Entry 8XOH (electron microscopy, 3.20 A resolution); this record covers chains B and G of the 5 polymer chains in the assembly.

Chain B:
Name: Guanine nucleotide-binding protein G(I)/G(S)/G(T) subunit beta-1
Organism: Homo sapiens
UniProt: P62873 (GBB1_HUMAN); residues 2-340 here = UniProt positions 2-340
Amino-acid sequence (351 residues; row label = number of the first residue in the row; numbers below 1 keep their minus sign (Met-10 is residue -10)):
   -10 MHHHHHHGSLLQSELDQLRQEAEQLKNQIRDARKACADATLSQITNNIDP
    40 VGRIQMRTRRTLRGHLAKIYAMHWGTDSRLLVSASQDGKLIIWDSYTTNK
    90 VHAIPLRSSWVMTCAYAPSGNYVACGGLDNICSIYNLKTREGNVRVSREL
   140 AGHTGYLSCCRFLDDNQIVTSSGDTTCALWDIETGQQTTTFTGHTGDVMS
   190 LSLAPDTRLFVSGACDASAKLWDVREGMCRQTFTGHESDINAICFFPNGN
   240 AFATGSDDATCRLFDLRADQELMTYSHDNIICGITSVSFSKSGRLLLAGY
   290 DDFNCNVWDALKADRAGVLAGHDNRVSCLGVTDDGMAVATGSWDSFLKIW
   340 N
Disordered / not traced: -10 to 2
Sequence notes: initiating methionine (-10); expression tag (-9 to 1)
Swiss-Prot annotation at these positions:
  - modified residue: Ser2 (N-acetylserine), His266 (Phosphohistidine)
  - natural variant: Leu30 (L30F: In MRD42; uncertain significance), Arg52 (R52G: In MRD42), Gly64 (G64V: In MRD42), Asp76 (D76E: In MRD42; D76G: In MRD42), Gly77 (G77S: In MRD42), Lys78 (K78R: In MRD42), Ile80 (I80N: In MRD42; I80T: In MRD42), His91 (H91R: In MRD42; uncertain significance), Ala92 (A92T: In MRD42), Pro94 (P94S: In MRD42), Leu95 (L95P: In MRD42), Arg96 (R96L: In MRD42), 5 further natural variant entries in UniProt

Chain G:
Name: Guanine nucleotide-binding protein G(I)/G(S)/G(O) subunit gamma-2
Organism: Homo sapiens
UniProt: P59768 (GBG2_HUMAN); residues 1-71 here = UniProt positions 1-71
Amino-acid sequence (71 residues; row label = number of the first residue in the row):
     1 MASNNTASIAQARKLVEQLKMEANIDRIKVSKAAADLMAYCEAHAKEDPL
    51 LTPVPASENPFREKKFFCAIL
Disordered / not traced: 1-5, 63-71
Swiss-Prot annotation at these positions:
  - modified residue: Ala2 (N-acetylalanine), Cys68 (Cysteine methyl ester)
  - lipidation: Cys68 (S-geranylgeranyl cysteine)

How chain B and chain G interact:
Contacting residue pairs (94):
  Leu4(B) with Ser8(G); Ile9(G)
  Leu7(B) with Ile9(G); Ala12(G), hydrophobic; Arg13(G); Val16(G)
  Glu10(B) with Val16(G)
  Ala11(B) with Leu19(G)
  Leu14(B) with Val16(G); Leu19(G), hydrophobic; Lys20(G)
  Lys15(B) with Leu19(G)
  Gln17(B) with Ala23(G)
  Ile18(B) with Leu19(G); Glu22(G); Ala23(G), hydrophobic; Arg27(G)
  Ala21(B) with Arg27(G)
  Arg22(B) with Glu22(G), salt bridge
  Ala24(B) with Lys29(G)
  Cys25(B) with Arg27(G); Ile28(G); Lys29(G); Val30(G), hydrogen bond (backbone-backbone)
  Ala26(B) with Val30(G), hydrophobic
  Asp27(B) with Lys29(G); Ser31(G)
  Ala28(B) with Val30(G)
  Leu30(B) with Ala34(G), hydrophobic
  Ile33(B) with Ser31(G); Ala34(G), hydrophobic; Met38(G)
  Thr34(B) with Met38(G)
  Ile37(B) with Met38(G), hydrophobic; Glu42(G)
  Val40(B) with Leu51(G), hydrophobic
  Ile43(B) with Leu50(G); Leu51(G)
  Met45(B) with Leu50(G), hydrophobic
  Arg48(B) with Phe61(G); Arg62(G)
  Arg49(B) with Pro60(G); Phe61(G), hydrogen bond (side chain-backbone); Arg62(G)
  Ser84(B) with Phe61(G)
  Tyr85(B) with Pro60(G); Phe61(G), hydrophobic
  Thr181(B) with Lys14(G), hydrogen bond
  Met217(B) with Met21(G), hydrophobic
  Cys218(B) with Gln18(G), hydrogen bond (backbone-side chain)
  Gln220(B) with Ile25(G)
  Thr221(B) with Glu22(G), hydrogen bond
  Phe235(B) with Tyr40(G), hydrophobic; Cys41(G), hydrophobic
  Pro236(B) with Tyr40(G)
  Asn237(B) with Tyr40(G)
  Ala240(B) with Leu37(G), hydrophobic
  Leu252(B) with Leu37(G), hydrophobic
  Asp254(B) with Ala33(G)
  Arg256(B) with Arg27(G); Ile28(G), hydrogen bond (backbone-backbone); Asp36(G), salt bridge
  Ala257(B) with Ile28(G)
  Asp258(B) with Arg27(G), salt bridge
  Gln259(B) with Val30(G)
  Leu261(B) with Val30(G), hydrophobic; Leu37(G), hydrophobic
  Ser279(B) with Asp48(G); Leu50(G)
  Lys280(B) with Glu47(G)
  Ser281(B) with Tyr40(G); Cys41(G); His44(G); Ala45(G); Asp48(G), hydrogen bond; Leu51(G)
  Gly282(B) with Cys41(G)
  Arg283(B) with Cys41(G); Glu42(G), salt bridge; Leu51(G)
  Leu300(B) with Met38(G), hydrophobic; Cys41(G), hydrophobic
  Val320(B) with Leu50(G), hydrophobic
  Gly324(B) with Pro49(G); Leu50(G)
  Met325(B) with Pro49(G), hydrophobic; Leu50(G); Pro60(G)
  Ala326(B) with Leu50(G), hydrophobic; Phe61(G), hydrophobic
  Val327(B) with Leu50(G), hydrophobic
  Ile338(B) with Phe61(G), hydrophobic
  Asn340(B) with Leu50(G); Asn59(G), hydrogen bond
Also at the interface, not in a pair above, chain B (61 interface residues in all): Glu3, Trp63, Arg219, Leu284, Asp323, Trp339
Also at the interface, not in a pair above, chain G (39 interface residues in all): Asp26, Val54

Overview:
The interface between chain B and chain G involves 61 residues on one side and 39 on the other; the contacts
include 8 hydrogen bonds and 4 salt bridges. Among the polar pairs are Arg22(B)-Glu22(G), Arg256(B)-Asp36(G)
and Asp258(B)-Arg27(G).
Here chain B is Guanine nucleotide-binding protein G(I)/G(S)/G(T) subunit beta-1 and chain G is Guanine
nucleotide-binding protein G(I)/G(S)/G(O) subunit gamma-2, both from Homo sapiens. Entry 8XOH (Cryo-EM
structure of GPR30-Gq complex structure in the presence of E2) was determined by electron microscopy (same
publication as 8XOF, 8XOG, 8XOI and 8XOJ).
